PDB entry 6A3A | X-ray diffraction, 2.30 A resolution | chains A and B of the 4 polymer chains in the assembly

# Chain A
Molecule: GTP-binding nuclear protein Ran
Source organism: Homo sapiens
UniProt: P62826 (RAN_HUMAN); residues 1-216 here = UniProt positions 1-216
Sequence (235 residues; each row starts with the number of its first residue; numbers below 1 keep their minus sign (Gly-18 is residue -18)):
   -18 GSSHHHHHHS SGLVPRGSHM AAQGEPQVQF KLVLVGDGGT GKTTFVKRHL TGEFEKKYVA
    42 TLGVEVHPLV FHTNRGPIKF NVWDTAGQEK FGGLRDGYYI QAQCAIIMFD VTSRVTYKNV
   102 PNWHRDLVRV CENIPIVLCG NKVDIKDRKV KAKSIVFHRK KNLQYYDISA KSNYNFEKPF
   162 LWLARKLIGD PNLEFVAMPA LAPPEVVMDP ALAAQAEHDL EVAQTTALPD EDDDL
Not modelled in the structure: -18 to 6
Sequence notes: expression tag (-18 to 0); engineered mutation Ala197 (Tyr in P62826)
Bound ions: Mg2+: Thr24, Thr42 (together with GTP)
Small-molecule neighbours: GTP: Gly17, Asp18, Gly19, Gly20, Thr21, Gly22, Lys23, Thr24, Thr25, Phe35, Glu36, Lys37, Lys38, Tyr39, Val40, Ala41, Thr42, Asp65, Thr66, Ala67, Gly68, Gln69, Asn122, Lys123, Asp125, Ile126, Ser150, Ala151, Lys152
Swiss-Prot annotation at these positions:
  - region: Lys37 to Val45 (Switch-I), Gly68 to Gln84 (Switch-II), Asp211 to Leu216 (Interaction with RANBP1)
  - binding site (GTP): Asp18 to Thr25, Glu36 to Thr42, Gly68, Asn122 to Asp125, Ser150 to Lys152
  - site: Gln69 (Essential for GTP hydrolysis)
  - modified residue: Ala2 (N-acetylalanine), Thr24 (Phosphothreonine), Lys37 (N6-acetyllysine), Lys60 (N6-acetyllysine), Lys71 (N6-acetyllysine), Lys99 (N6-acetyllysine), Lys134 (N6-acetyllysine), Lys159 (N6-acetyllysine)
  - cross-link (Glycyl lysine isopeptide (Lys-Gly)): Lys71 (interchain with G-Cter in SUMO2), Lys152 (interchain with G-Cter in SUMO2)

# Chain B
Molecule: Ran-specific GTPase-activating protein 1
Source organism: Saccharomyces cerevisiae
Notes: fragment: Ran Binding Domain
UniProt: P41920 (YRB1_YEAST); residues 62-201 here = UniProt positions 62-201
Sequence (143 residues; each row starts with the number of its first residue):
    59 GGSDIHFEPV VHLEKVDVKT MEEDEEVLYK VRAKLFRFDA DAKEWKERGT GDCKFLKNKK
   119 TNKVRILMRR DKTLKICANH IIAPEYTLKP NVGSDRSWVY ACTADIAEGE AEAFTFAIRF
   179 GSKENADKFK EEFEKAQEIN KKA
Not modelled in the structure: 59-63, 70-77, 201
Sequence notes: expression tag (59-61)

# Chain A / chain B interface
Contacting residue pairs (90; chain A residue first):
  Arg29(A) - Glu105(B)  salt bridge
  His30(A) - Arg128(B)
  His30(A) - Lys133(B)
  Thr32(A) - Glu105(B)
  Thr32(A) - Arg106(B)
  Thr32(A) - Arg128(B)  hydrogen bond (backbone-side chain)
  Gly33(A) - Glu105(B)
  Gly33(A) - Arg106(B)
  Gly33(A) - Arg128(B)
  Glu34(A) - Lys104(B)  salt bridge
  Glu34(A) - Glu105(B)  hydrogen bond (backbone-backbone)
  Leu50(A) - Lys133(B)
  Val51(A) - Lys133(B)  hydrogen bond (backbone-side chain)
  Phe52(A) - Lys133(B)
  Phe157(A) - Thr131(B)
  Glu158(A) - Lys130(B)
  Ala178(A) - Arg127(B)
  Ala178(A) - Leu132(B)
  Met179(A) - Arg127(B)  hydrogen bond (backbone-side chain)
  Met179(A) - Leu132(B)
  Met179(A) - Lys133(B)
  Met179(A) - Ile134(B)
  Pro180(A) - Thr78(B)
  Pro180(A) - Met79(B)  hydrophobic
  Pro180(A) - Ile134(B)
  Ala181(A) - Thr78(B)  hydrogen bond (backbone-backbone)
  Ala181(A) - Met79(B)
  Ala181(A) - Arg123(B)  hydrogen bond (backbone-side chain)
  Ala181(A) - Leu125(B)  hydrophobic
  Ala181(A) - Arg127(B)
  Ala181(A) - Ile134(B)  hydrophobic
  Leu182(A) - Arg123(B)  hydrogen bond (backbone-side chain)
  Leu182(A) - Asn137(B)  hydrogen bond (backbone-side chain)
  Leu182(A) - Ile164(B)
  Ala183(A) - Ile164(B)
  Pro184(A) - Arg123(B)
  Pro184(A) - Asn137(B)
  Pro184(A) - His138(B)
  Pro184(A) - Ile139(B)
  Pro184(A) - Ile164(B)  hydrophobic
  Pro185(A) - Ile139(B)
  Pro185(A) - Ala162(B)  hydrophobic
  Pro185(A) - Ile164(B)
  Glu186(A) - Lys121(B)  salt bridge
  Glu186(A) - Ile139(B)
  Val187(A) - Thr161(B)  hydrogen bond (backbone-side chain)
  Val187(A) - Ala162(B)  hydrophobic
  Met189(A) - Thr161(B)
  Asp200(A) - Thr173(B)
  Leu201(A) - Lys147(B)
  Leu201(A) - Val157(B)  hydrophobic
  Val203(A) - Phe96(B)  hydrophobic
  Val203(A) - Lys101(B)
  Ala204(A) - Phe96(B)  hydrophobic
  Ala204(A) - Trp103(B)
  Ala204(A) - Asn149(B)  hydrogen bond (backbone-side chain)
  Ala204(A) - Thr173(B)
  Gln205(A) - Lys147(B)
  Gln205(A) - Pro148(B)
  Gln205(A) - Asn149(B)  hydrogen bond (backbone-side chain)
  Gln205(A) - Val150(B)  hydrogen bond (backbone-backbone)
  Thr207(A) - Lys101(B)
  Thr207(A) - Trp103(B)  hydrogen bond (backbone-side chain)
  Thr207(A) - Asn149(B)  hydrogen bond (backbone-side chain)
  Ala208(A) - Trp103(B)
  Ala208(A) - Asn149(B)
  Ala208(A) - Val150(B)
  Leu209(A) - Trp103(B)  hydrophobic
  Leu209(A) - Asn149(B)  hydrogen bond (backbone-side chain)
  Leu209(A) - Ser155(B)
  Leu209(A) - Ala175(B)  hydrophobic
  Leu209(A) - Arg177(B)
  Pro210(A) - Phe94(B)  hydrophobic
  Pro210(A) - Trp103(B)
  Pro210(A) - Arg177(B)  hydrogen bond (backbone-side chain)
  Asp211(A) - Arg177(B)  hydrogen bond (backbone-side chain)
  Glu212(A) - Gly151(B)
  Glu212(A) - Ser152(B)  hydrogen bond
  Glu212(A) - Arg154(B)  salt bridge
  Glu212(A) - Arg177(B)  salt bridge
  Asp214(A) - Arg154(B)  hydrogen bond (backbone-side chain)
  Asp215(A) - Arg154(B)  hydrogen bond (backbone-side chain)
  Asp215(A) - Gly179(B)
  Leu216(A) - Arg90(B)
  Leu216(A) - Lys92(B)  hydrogen bond (backbone-side chain)
  Leu216(A) - Thr108(B)
  Leu216(A) - Arg154(B)
  Leu216(A) - Arg177(B)  hydrogen bond (backbone-side chain)
  Leu216(A) - Phe178(B)
  Leu216(A) - Gly179(B)
Other interface residues (no listed pair), chain A (40 interface residues in all): Leu31, Phe35, Phe176, Val177, Thr206
Other interface residues (no listed pair), chain B (50 interface residues in all): Ala91, Arg95, Ala98, Asp129, Asp153, Tyr158, Ala159, Ala169

# Overview
Chain A and chain B form an interface of 40 and 50 residues respectively, with 22 hydrogen bonds and 5 salt
bridges. Among the polar pairs are Arg29(A)-Glu105(B), Glu34(A)-Lys104(B) and Glu186(A)-Lys121(B). Bound to
chain A: GTP. UniProt lists 23 GTP-binding residues on chain A.
Here chain A is GTP-binding nuclear protein Ran (Homo sapiens) and chain B is Ran-specific GTPase-activating
protein 1 (Saccharomyces cerevisiae). Entry 6A3A (MVM NES mutant Nm2 in complex with CRM1-Ran-RanBP1) was
determined by X-ray diffraction, deposited together with 9VM1, 6A38, 6A3B, 6A3C and 6A3E.
